7T82 - chains A and C of the 4 polymer chains in the assembly; structure by X-ray diffraction, 3.50 A resolution.

Chain A:
Protein: Leukocidin E
Sequence (294 residues; each row starts with the number of its first residue):
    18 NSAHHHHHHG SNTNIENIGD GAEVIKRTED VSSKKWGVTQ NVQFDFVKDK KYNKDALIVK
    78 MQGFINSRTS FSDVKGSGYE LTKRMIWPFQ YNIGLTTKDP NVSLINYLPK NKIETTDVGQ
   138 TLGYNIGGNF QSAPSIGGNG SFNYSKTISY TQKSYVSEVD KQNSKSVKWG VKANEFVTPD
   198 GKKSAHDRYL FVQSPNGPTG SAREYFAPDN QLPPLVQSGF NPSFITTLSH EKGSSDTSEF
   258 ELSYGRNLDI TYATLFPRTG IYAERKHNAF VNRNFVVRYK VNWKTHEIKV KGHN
Disordered / not traced: 18

Chain C:
Protein: Antibody Fab Light Chain
Notes: antibody fragment or engineered binder
Sequence (219 residues; each row starts with the number of its first residue):
     1 DVLMTQTPLS LPVSLGDQAS ISCRSSQTIV YSDGNTYLEW YLQKPGQSPK LLIYKVSNRF
    61 SGVPDRVSGS GSGTDFTLKI SRVEAEDLGV YYCFQGSHVP YTFGGGTKLE IKRTVAAPSV
   121 FIFPPSDEQL KSGTASVVCL LNNFYPREAK VQWKVDNALQ SGNSQESVTE QDSKDSTYSL
   181 SSTLTLSKAD YEKHKVYACE VTHQGLSSPV TKSFNRGEC
Disordered / not traced: 218-219
Cystine bridges: Cys-23/Cys-93, Cys-139/Cys-199

Chain A / chain C interface:
Contacting residue pairs (17):
  Ala-20(A) with Val-99(C), hydrophobic; Pro-100(C)
  His-24(A) with Tyr-31(C); Ser-97(C); Val-99(C); Tyr-101(C), hydrogen bond
  His-25(A) with Tyr-31(C); Tyr-37(C); Gly-96(C); Tyr-101(C)
  His-26(A) with Glu-39(C), salt bridge; Tyr-41(C); Phe-94(C); Gly-96(C), hydrogen bond (backbone-backbone); Tyr-101(C), hydrogen bond (backbone-side chain)
  Asn-299(A) with Ser-32(C), hydrogen bond
  Thr-302(A) with Tyr-31(C)
Also at the interface, not in a pair above, chain A (9 interface residues in all): His-22, His-23, Lys-306
Also at the interface, not in a pair above, chain C (12 interface residues in all): Asp-33

Overview:
The interface between chain A and chain C involves 9 residues on one side and 12 on the other, with 4 hydrogen
bonds and 1 salt bridge. Among the polar pairs are His-26(A)/Glu-39(C), His-24(A)/Tyr-101(C) and
His-26(A)/Tyr-101(C).
Chain A is Leukocidin E and chain C is Antibody Fab Light Chain; the structure, Crystal Structure of
LEUKOCIDIN E/CENTYRIN S26/FAB B438, was determined by X-ray diffraction.
